1TAR - chains A and B; structure by X-ray diffraction, 2.20 A resolution.

[Chain A (and B)]
Protein: Aspartate aminotransferase
Organism: Gallus gallus
Notes: EC 2.6.1.1; chain B of this document is another copy of the same molecule, construct and numbering; everything in this record applies to it too
Reference sequence: P00508 (AATM_CHICK); the construct has insertions or renumbered stretches relative to UniProt, so the offset changes along the chain: 3-64 = UniProt 23-84; 66-126 = UniProt 85-145; 133-152 = UniProt 148-167; 154-406 = UniProt 168-420; 1 more segments
Amino-acid sequence (401 residues; row label = number of the first residue in the row; note: 7 numbers in that range are skipped by the numbering (no residue carries them; nothing is unmodelled there)):
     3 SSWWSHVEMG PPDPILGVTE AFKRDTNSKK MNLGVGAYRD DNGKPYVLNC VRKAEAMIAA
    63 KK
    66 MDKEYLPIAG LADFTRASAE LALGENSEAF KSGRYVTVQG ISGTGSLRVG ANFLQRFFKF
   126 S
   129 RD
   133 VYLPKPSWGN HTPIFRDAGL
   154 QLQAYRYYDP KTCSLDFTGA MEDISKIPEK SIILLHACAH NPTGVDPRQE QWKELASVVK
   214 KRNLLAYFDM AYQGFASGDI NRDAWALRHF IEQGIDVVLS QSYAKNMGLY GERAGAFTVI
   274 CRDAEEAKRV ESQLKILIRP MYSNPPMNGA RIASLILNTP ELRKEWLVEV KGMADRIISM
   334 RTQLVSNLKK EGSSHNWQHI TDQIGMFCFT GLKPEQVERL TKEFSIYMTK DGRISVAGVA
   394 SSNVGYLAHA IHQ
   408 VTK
Sequence notes: conflict Pro47 (Ser67 in P00508)
Glycans and other covalent adducts: pyridoxal phosphate (PLP) linked to Lys258
Residues lining bound ligands: pyridoxal phosphate (PLP): Ser107, Gly108, Thr109, Leu112, Trp140, His143, His189, Asn194, Asp222, Ala224, Tyr225, Ser255, Ala257, Arg266
Swiss-Prot annotation at these positions:
  - binding site (substrate): Gly38, Trp140, Asn194, Arg386
  - modified residue: Lys258 (N6-(pyridoxal phosphate)lysine)

[How chain A and chain B interact]
Residue-residue contacts (144):
  Ser3(A) - Asp249(B)  hydrogen bond (backbone-side chain)
  Trp5(A) - Phe123(B)  hydrophobic
  Trp5(A) - Phe125(B)
  Trp5(A) - Asn216(B)
  Trp5(A) - Leu217(B)
  Trp5(A) - Leu218(B)
  Trp5(A) - Asp249(B)
  Trp6(A) - Phe118(B)  hydrophobic
  Trp6(A) - Leu119(B)  hydrophobic
  Trp6(A) - Phe123(B)  hydrophobic
  Trp6(A) - Val272(B)
  Trp6(A) - Glu279(B)
  Trp6(A) - Arg282(B)  hydrogen bond (backbone-side chain)
  Trp6(A) - Val283(B)  hydrophobic
  Ser7(A) - Glu279(B)
  Ser7(A) - Arg282(B)
  His8(A) - Phe122(B)  hydrogen bond (side chain-backbone)
  His8(A) - Lys124(B)
  Val9(A) - Phe122(B)  hydrophobic
  Val9(A) - Arg282(B)  hydrogen bond (backbone-side chain)
  Val9(A) - Gln286(B)
  Glu10(A) - Gln286(B)  hydrogen bond (backbone-side chain)
  Met11(A) - Arg282(B)
  Met11(A) - Ser285(B)
  Met11(A) - Gln286(B)
  Gly12(A) - Ser285(B)  hydrogen bond (backbone-side chain)
  Gly12(A) - Gln286(B)
  Gly12(A) - Ile289(B)
  Asp15(A) - Arg292(B)  salt bridge
  Ala39(A) - Glu69(B)
  Arg41(A) - Glu69(B)  salt bridge
  Pro47(A) - Asp67(B)
  Pro47(A) - Glu69(B)
  Val49(A) - Asp67(B)
  Arg54(A) - Lys64(B)  hydrogen bond (side chain-backbone)
  Arg54(A) - Met66(B)  hydrogen bond (side chain-backbone)
  Glu57(A) - Lys68(B)  salt bridge
  Lys64(A) - Arg54(B)
  Met66(A) - Arg54(B)  hydrogen bond (backbone-side chain)
  Lys68(A) - Val53(B)
  Lys68(A) - Glu57(B)  salt bridge
  Lys68(A) - Gly261(B)
  Lys68(A) - Tyr263(B)
  Lys68(A) - Gly264(B)  hydrogen bond (backbone-backbone)
  Lys68(A) - Glu265(B)  salt bridge
  Glu69(A) - Ala39(B)
  Glu69(A) - Arg41(B)  salt bridge
  Glu69(A) - Pro47(B)
  Glu69(A) - Tyr263(B)
  Glu69(A) - Gly264(B)
  Tyr70(A) - Ala257(B)
  Tyr70(A) - Lys258(B)
  Tyr70(A) - Tyr263(B)
  Tyr70(A) - Arg266(B)
  Ile106(A) - Ile106(B)  hydrophobic
  Ile106(A) - Tyr295(B)  hydrophobic
  Thr109(A) - Arg292(B)
  Thr109(A) - Tyr295(B)
  Thr109(A) - Ser296(B)  hydrogen bond
  Gly110(A) - Met294(B)
  Gly110(A) - Tyr295(B)
  Arg113(A) - Pro293(B)  hydrogen bond (side chain-backbone)
  Arg113(A) - Met294(B)
  Phe118(A) - Trp6(B)  hydrophobic
  Leu119(A) - Trp6(B)  hydrophobic
  Arg121(A) - Asp149(B)  salt bridge
  Phe122(A) - His8(B)  hydrogen bond (backbone-side chain)
  Phe123(A) - Trp5(B)  hydrophobic
  Phe123(A) - Trp6(B)  hydrophobic
  Lys124(A) - His8(B)
  Phe125(A) - Trp5(B)
  Asn142(A) - Arg292(B)  hydrogen bond (side chain-backbone)
  Asn142(A) - Pro293(B)
  Asn142(A) - Ser296(B)
  Pro145(A) - Pro293(B)  hydrophobic
  Ile146(A) - Pro293(B)
  Asp149(A) - Arg121(B)  salt bridge
  Asp149(A) - Pro293(B)
  Asn216(A) - Trp5(B)
  Leu217(A) - Trp5(B)
  Leu218(A) - Trp5(B)
  Asp249(A) - Ser3(B)  hydrogen bond
  Asp249(A) - Trp5(B)
  Ala257(A) - Tyr70(B)
  Lys258(A) - Tyr70(B)
  Gly261(A) - Lys68(B)
  Tyr263(A) - Lys68(B)
  Tyr263(A) - Glu69(B)
  Tyr263(A) - Tyr70(B)
  Gly264(A) - Lys68(B)  hydrogen bond (backbone-backbone)
  Gly264(A) - Pro298(B)
  Gly264(A) - Pro299(B)
  Gly264(A) - Met300(B)  hydrogen bond (backbone-backbone)
  Glu265(A) - Lys68(B)  salt bridge
  Glu265(A) - Met300(B)
  Glu265(A) - Asn301(B)
  Arg266(A) - Tyr70(B)
  Arg266(A) - Tyr295(B)  hydrogen bond (side chain-backbone)
  Arg266(A) - Ser296(B)
  Arg266(A) - Asn297(B)  hydrogen bond (side chain-backbone)
  Arg266(A) - Pro298(B)
  Arg266(A) - Pro299(B)
  Val272(A) - Trp6(B)
  Glu279(A) - Trp6(B)
  Glu279(A) - Ser7(B)  hydrogen bond (side chain-backbone)
  Lys281(A) - Met11(B)
  Arg282(A) - Trp6(B)  hydrogen bond (side chain-backbone)
  Arg282(A) - Ser7(B)
  Arg282(A) - Val9(B)  hydrogen bond (side chain-backbone)
  Arg282(A) - Glu10(B)
  Arg282(A) - Met11(B)
  Val283(A) - Trp6(B)  hydrophobic
  Ser285(A) - Met11(B)
  Ser285(A) - Gly12(B)  hydrogen bond (side chain-backbone)
  Gln286(A) - Val9(B)
  Gln286(A) - Glu10(B)  hydrogen bond (side chain-backbone)
  Gln286(A) - Gly12(B)
  Ile289(A) - Gly12(B)
  Ile289(A) - Pro13(B)
  Arg292(A) - Thr109(B)
  Arg292(A) - Asn142(B)  hydrogen bond (backbone-side chain)
  Pro293(A) - Arg113(B)  hydrogen bond (backbone-side chain)
  Pro293(A) - Asn142(B)
  Pro293(A) - Pro145(B)  hydrophobic
  Pro293(A) - Ile146(B)
  Pro293(A) - Asp149(B)
  Met294(A) - Thr109(B)
  Met294(A) - Gly110(B)
  Met294(A) - Arg113(B)
  Tyr295(A) - Ile106(B)  hydrophobic
  Tyr295(A) - Thr109(B)
  Tyr295(A) - Gly110(B)
  Tyr295(A) - Arg266(B)  hydrogen bond (backbone-side chain)
  Ser296(A) - Thr109(B)
  Ser296(A) - Arg266(B)
  Asn297(A) - Arg266(B)  hydrogen bond (backbone-side chain)
  Pro298(A) - Gly264(B)
  Pro298(A) - Arg266(B)
  Pro299(A) - Gly264(B)
  Pro299(A) - Arg266(B)
  Pro299(A) - Pro299(B)  hydrophobic
  Met300(A) - Gly264(B)  hydrogen bond (backbone-backbone)
  Asn301(A) - Glu265(B)
  Asn301(A) - Asn301(B)
Other interface residues (no listed pair), chain A (76 interface residues in all): Pro13, Tyr48, Val53, Asp67, Lys183, Gly247, Val251, Leu262, Ile273, Cys274, Leu290
Other interface residues (no listed pair), chain B (73 interface residues in all): Ser4, Gly38, Val49, Lys183, Leu262, Ile273, Cys274, Lys281

[In short]
The interface between chain A and chain B involves 76 residues on one side and 73 on the other; the contacts
include 29 hydrogen bonds and 9 salt bridges. Polar contacts include Asp15(A)-Arg292(B), Arg41(A)-Glu69(B) and
Glu57(A)-Lys68(B). Covalently linked pyridoxal phosphate: at Lys258(A).
Both chains are Aspartate aminotransferase (Gallus gallus). Entry 1TAR (Crystalline mitochondrial aspartate
aminotransferase exists in only two conformations) was determined by X-ray diffraction together with 1TAS and
1TAT from the same study.
